Entry 7BFK (X-ray diffraction, 1.89 A resolution); this record covers chain A.

# Chain A
Name: Angiogenin-1
Organism: Salmo salar
UniProt: B5XAZ0 (B5XAZ0_SALSA); residues 1-126 here correspond to UniProt positions 20-145 (UniProt number = residue number + 19)
Sequence (127 residues; numbered 0 to 126; the number before each row is that of its first residue; numbering starts at 0):
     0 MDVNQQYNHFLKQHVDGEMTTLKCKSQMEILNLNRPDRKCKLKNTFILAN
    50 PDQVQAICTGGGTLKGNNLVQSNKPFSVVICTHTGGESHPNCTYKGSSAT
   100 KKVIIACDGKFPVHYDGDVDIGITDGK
Unresolved in the structure: 125-126
Differences from the reference sequence: initiating methionine (0)
Disulfides: C23-C80, C39-C91, C57-C106

# In short
Chain A is Angiogenin-1 (Salmo salar); the structure, X-ray structure of SS-RNase-2, was determined by X-ray
diffraction, deposited together with 7BFL.
